7FFN - chains K and N of the 5 polymer chains in the assembly; structure by electron microscopy, 3.00 A resolution.

== Chain K ==
Protein: Capsid protein
Organism: Venezuelan equine encephalitis virus (strain TC-83)
Notes: EC 3.4.21.90
UniProt: P05674 (POLS_EEVV8); residues 1-275 here = UniProt positions 1-275
Chain sequence (275 residues; each row starts with the number of its first residue):
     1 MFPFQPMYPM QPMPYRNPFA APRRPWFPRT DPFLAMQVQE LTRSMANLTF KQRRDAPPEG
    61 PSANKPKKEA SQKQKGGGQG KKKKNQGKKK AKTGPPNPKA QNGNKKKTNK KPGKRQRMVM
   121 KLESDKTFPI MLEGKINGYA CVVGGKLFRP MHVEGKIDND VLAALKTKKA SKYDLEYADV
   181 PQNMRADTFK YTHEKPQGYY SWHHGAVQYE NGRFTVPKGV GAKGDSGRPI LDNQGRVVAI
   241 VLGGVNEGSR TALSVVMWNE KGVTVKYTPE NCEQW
Unresolved in the structure: 1-112
Construct notes: engineered mutation Asn64 (Lys in P05674)
UniProt features mapped onto this chain:
  - region: Met1 to Phe33 (Necessary for nucleocapsid assembly and virus assembly), Phe33 to Lys68 (Host transcription inhibition), Ala91 to Thr127 (Binding to the viral RNA), Pro112 to Lys126 (Ribosome-binding)
  - motif: Leu41 to Leu48 (Supraphysiological nuclear export signal)
  - active site (Charge relay system): His152, Asp174, Ser226
  - site: Tyr200 (Involved in dimerization of the capsid protein), Asn233 (Involved in dimerization of the capsid protein), Trp275 (Cleavage)
  - modified residue: Thr93 (Phosphothreonine), Thr108 (Phosphothreonine), Ser124 (Phosphoserine), Thr127 (Phosphothreonine)

== Chain N ==
Protein: Spike glycoprotein E2
Organism: Venezuelan equine encephalitis virus (strain TC-83)
UniProt: P05674 (POLS_EEVV8); residues 1-423 here correspond to UniProt positions 335-757 (UniProt number = residue number + 334)
Chain sequence (423 residues; row label = number of the first residue in the row):
     1 STEELFNEYK LTRPYMARCI RCAVGSCHSP IAIEAVKSDG HDGYVRLQTS SQYGLDSSGN
    61 LKGRTMRYDM HGTIKEIPLH QVSLYTSRPC HIVDGHGYFL LARCPAGDSI TMEFKKDSVR
   121 HSCSVPYEVK FNPVGRELYT HPPEHGVEQA CQVYAHDAQN RGAYVEMHLP GSEVDSSLVS
   181 LSGSSVTVTP PDGTSALVEC ECGGTKISET INKTKQFSQC TKKEQCRAYR LQNDKWVYNS
   241 DKLPKAAGAT LKGKLHVPFL LADGKCTVPL APEPMITFGF RSVSLKLHPK NPTYLITRQL
   301 ADEPHYTHEL ISEPAVRNFT VTEKGWEFVW GNHPPKRFWA QETAPGNPHG LPHEVITHYY
   361 HRYPMSTILG LSICAAIATV SVAASTWLFC RSRVACLTPY RLTPNARIPF CLAVLCCART
   421 ARA
Unresolved in the structure: 420-423
UniProt features mapped onto this chain:
  - site: Tyr44 (Interaction with host receptor LDLRAD3), Val93 (Interaction with host receptor LDLRAD3), Val153 (Interaction with host receptor LDLRAD3), Ala155 (Interaction with host receptor LDLRAD3), His156 (Interaction with host receptor LDLRAD3), Ala262 (Interaction with host receptor LDLRAD3), Ala423 (Cleavage)
  - lipidation (S-palmitoyl cysteine): Cys396, Cys416, Cys417
  - glycosylation (N-linked (GlcNAc...) asparagine): Asn212, Asn318
Disulfides: Cys19-Cys123, Cys22-Cys27, Cys90-Cys104, Cys151-Cys266, Cys200-Cys226, Cys202-Cys220

== Interface between chain K and chain N ==
Contacting residue pairs (25; chain K residue first):
  Val143(K) with Pro404(N)
  Gly144(K) with Pro404(N)
  Lys146(K) with Arg401(N); Thr403(N); Ala406(N)
  Phe148(K) with Leu402(N)
  Ala170(K) with Thr398(N)
  Tyr173(K) with Thr398(N); Pro399(N); Leu402(N), hydrophobic
  Leu175(K) with Leu402(N), hydrophobic
  Tyr177(K) with Arg401(N); Leu402(N), hydrophobic
  Tyr191(K) with Pro404(N), hydrophobic; Asn405(N), hydrogen bond
  Trp258(K) with Leu402(N); Thr403(N); Pro404(N)
  Gly262(K) with Tyr400(N); Thr403(N)
  Val263(K) with Pro399(N), hydrophobic; Tyr400(N)
  Thr264(K) with Pro399(N), hydrogen bond (side chain-backbone); Leu402(N); Thr403(N)

== In short ==
The interface between chain K and chain N involves 13 residues on one side and 9 on the other; the contacts
include 2 hydrogen bonds. Among the polar pairs are Tyr191(K)-Asn405(N) and Thr264(K)-Pro399(N). Curated
annotation (UniProt) lists 3 active-site residues on chain K.
Here chain K is Capsid protein and chain N is Spike glycoprotein E2, both from Venezuelan equine encephalitis
virus (strain TC-83). Entry 7FFN (Cryo-EM structure of VEEV VLP-LDLRAD3-D1 complex at the 5-fold axes) was
determined by electron microscopy, deposited together with 7FFE, 7FFF, 7FFL, 7FFO and 7FFQ.
